PDB entry 8WHX | electron microscopy, 2.80 A resolution | chains F and A of the 50 polymer chains in the assembly

[Chain F]
Molecule: 50S ribosomal protein L3
Organism: Mycolicibacterium smegmatis MC2 155
UniProtKB: A0QSD1 (RL3_MYCS2); residue numbers follow UniProt; this construct covers 1-217
Amino-acid sequence (217 residues; numbered 1 to 217; the number before each row is that of its first residue):
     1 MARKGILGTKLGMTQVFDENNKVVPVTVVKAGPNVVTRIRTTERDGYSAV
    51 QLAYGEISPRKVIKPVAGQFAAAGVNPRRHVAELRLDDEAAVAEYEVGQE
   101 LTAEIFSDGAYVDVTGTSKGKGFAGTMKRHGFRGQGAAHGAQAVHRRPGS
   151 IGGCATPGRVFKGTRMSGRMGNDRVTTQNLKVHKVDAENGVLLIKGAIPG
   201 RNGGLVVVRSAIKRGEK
Disordered / not traced: 1, 216-217

[Chain A]
Molecule: 23S rRNA
Organism: Mycolicibacterium smegmatis MC2 155
Sequence (3119 nucleotides; numbered 2 to 3120; the number before each row is that of its first residue):
     2 AAGUGUUUAAGGGCGCAUGGUGGAUGCCUUGGCACUGGGAGCCGAUGAAG
    52 GACGUAGGAGGCUGCGAUAAGCCUCGGGGAGCUGUCAACCGAGCGUUGAU
   102 CCGAGGAUGUCCGAAUGGGGAAACCCGGCACGAGUGAUGUCGUGUCACCA
   152 GGCGCUGAAUAUAUAGGCGUCUGGGGGGAACGCGGGGAAGUGAAACAUCU
   202 CAGUACCCGUAGGAAGAGAAAACAAAAUGUGAUUCCGUGAGUAGUGGCGA
   252 GCGAAAGCGGAGGAUGGCUAAACCGUAUGCAUGUGAUACCGGGUAGGGGU
   302 UGUGUGUGCGGGGUUGUGGGACCUAUCUUUCCGGCUCUACCUGGCUGGAG
   352 GGCAGUGAGAAAAUGUUGUGGUUAGCGGAAAUGGCUUGGGAUGGCCUGCC
   402 GUAGACGGUGAGAGCCCGGUACGUGAAAACCCGACGUCUGUCUUGAUGGU
   452 GUUCCCGAGUAGCAGCGGGCCCGUGGAAUCUGCUGUGAAUCUGCCGGGAC
   502 CACCCGGUAAGCCUGAAUACUUCCCAGUGACCGAUAGCGGAUUAGUACCG
   552 UGAGGGAAUGGUGAAAAGUACCCCGGGAGGGGAGUGAAAGAGUACCUGAA
   602 ACCGUGCGCUUACAAUCCGUCAGAGCCCUCGACGUGUCGUGGGGUGAUGG
   652 CGUGCCUUUUGAAGAAUGAGCCUGCGAGUCAGGGACAUGUCGCGAGGUUA
   702 ACCCGGGUGGGGUAGCCGCAGCGAAAGCGAGUCUGAAUAGGGCGUAUCCA
   752 CACAAGAGUGUGUGGUGUAGUGGUGUGUUCUGGACCCGAAGCGGAGUGAU
   802 CUACCCAUGGCCAGGGUGAAGCGCGGGUAAGACCGCGUGGAGGCCCGAAC
   852 CCACUUAGGUUGAAGACUGAGGGGAUGAGCUGUGGGUAGGGGUGAAAGGC
   902 CAAUCAAACUCCGUGAUAGCUGGUUCUCCCCGAAAUGCAUUUAGGUGCAG
   952 CGUCGCAUGUUUCUUGCCGGAGGUAGAGCUACUGGAUGGCCGAUGGGCCC
  1002 CACAGGGUUACUGACGUCAGCCAAACUCCGAAUGCCGGUAAGUCCAAGAG
  1052 UGCGGCAGUGAGACGGCGGGGGAUAAGCUCCGUGCGUCGAGAGGGAAACA
  1102 GCCCAGAUCGCCGGCUAAGGCCCCUAAGCGUGUGCUAAGUGGAAAAGGAU
  1152 GUGCAGUCGCGAAGACAACCAGGAGGUUGGCUUAGAAGCAGCCACCCUUG
  1202 AAAGAGUGCGUAAUAGCUCACUGGUCAAGUGAUUGUGCGCCGAUAAUGUA
  1252 GCGGGGCUCAAGCACACCGCCGAAGCCGCGGCAGCCAACGUGUUGGCUGG
  1302 GUAGGGGAGCGUCCUGCAUCCGGUGAAGCCGCCGAGUGAUCGAGUGGUGG
  1352 AGGGUGUGGGAGUGAGAAUGCAGGCAUGAGUAGCGAUUAGGCAAGUGAGA
  1402 ACCUUGCCCGCCGAAAGACCAAGGGUUCCUGGGCCAGGCCAGUCCGCCCA
  1452 GGGUGAGUCGGGACCUAAGGCGAGGCCGACAGGCGUAGUCGAUGGACAAC
  1502 GGGUUGAUAUUCCCGUACCCGUGUAUGUGCGUCCAUGAUGAAUCAGCGGU
  1552 ACUAACCAUCCAAAACCACCGUGACCGCACCUUUCGGGGUGUGGCGUUGG
  1602 UGGGGCUGCAUGGGACCUUCGUUGGUAGUAGUCAAGCGAUGGGGUGACGC
  1652 AGGAAGGUAGCCGUACCGGUCAGUGGUAAUACCGGGGUAAGCCUGUAGGG
  1702 AGUCAGAUAGGUAAAUCCGUCUGGCAUAUAUCCUGAGAGGUGAUGCAUAG
  1752 CCGAGUGAGGCGAAUUCGGUGAUCCUAUGCUGCCGAGAAAAGCCUCUAGC
  1802 GAGGACAUACACGGCCCGUACCCCAAACCAACACAGGUGGUCAGGUAGAG
  1852 AAUACUAAGGCGUACGAGUGAACUAUGGUUAAGGAACUCGGCAAAAUGCC
  1902 CCCGUAACUUCGGGAGAAGGGGGACCCACAUGGCGUGUAAGCCUUUACGG
  1952 CCCAAGCGUGAGUGGGUGGCACAAACCAGUGAGAAGCGACUGUUUACUAA
  2002 AAACACAGGUCCGUGCGAAGUCGCAAGACGAUGUAUACGGACUGACGCCU
  2052 GCCCGGUGCUGGAAGGUUAAGAGGACCCGUUAACUCCCUUUGGGGGUGAA
  2102 GCGGAGAAUUUAAGCCCCAGUAAACGGCGGUGGUAACUAUAACCAUCCUA
  2152 AGGUAGCGAAAUUCCUUGUCGGGUAAGUUCCGACCUGCACGAAUGGCGUA
  2202 ACGACUUCUCAACUGUCUCAACCAUAGACUCGGCGAAAUUGCACUACGAG
  2252 UAAAGAUGCUCGUUACGCGCGGCAGGACGAAAAGACCCCGGGACCUUCAC
  2302 UACAACUUGGUAUUGGUGCUCGAUACGGUUUGUGUAGGAUAGGUGGGAGA
  2352 CUGUGAAGCUCACACGCCAGUGUGGGUGGAGUCGUUGUUGAAAUACCACU
  2402 CUGAUCGUAUUGGGCCUCUAACCUCGGACCGUAUAUCCGGUUCAGGGACA
  2452 GUGCCUGGUGGGUAGUUUAACUGGGGCGGUUGCCUCCUAAAAUGUAACGG
  2502 AGGCGCCCAAAGGUUCCCUCAACCUGGACGGCAAUCAGGUGUUGAGUGUA
  2552 AGUGCACAAGGGAGCUUGACUGCGAGACGGACAUGUCGAGCAGGGACGAA
  2602 AGUCGGGACUAGUGAUCCGGCACCUCUGAGUGGAAGGGGUGUCGCUCAAC
  2652 GGAUAAAAGGUACCCCGGGGAUAACAGGCUGAUCUUCCCCAAGAGUCCAU
  2702 AUCGACGGGAUGGUUUGGCACCUCGAUGUCGGCUCGUCGCAUCCUGGGGC
  2752 UGGAGCAGGUCCCAAGGGUUGGGCUGUUCGCCCAUUAAAGCGGCACGCGA
  2802 GCUGGGUUUAGAACGUCGUGAGACAGUUCGGUCUCUAUCCGCCGCGCGCG
  2852 UCAGAAGCUUGAGGAAACCUGUCCCUAGUACGAGAGGACCGGGACGGACG
  2902 AACCUCUGGUAUACCAGUUGUCCCACCAGGGGCACGGCUGGAUAGCCACG
  2952 UUCGGACAGGAUAACCGCUGAAAGCAUCUAAGCGGGAAACCUCUUCCAAG
  3002 ACCAGGCUUCUCACCCUCUAGGAGGGAUAAGGCCCCCCGCAGACCACGGG
  3052 AUUGAUAGACCAGACCUGGAAGCCUAGUAAUAGGUGCAGGGAACUGGCAC
  3102 UAACCGGCCGAAAACUUAC
Disordered / not traced: 1171-1222, 1563-1604, 2697-2701

[Chain F / chain A interface]
Pairs across the interface (198; chain F residue first):
  Lys10(F) - C2904(A)  hydrogen bond to the phosphate
  Lys10(F) - C2905(A)  salt bridge to the phosphate
  Met13(F) - C2904(A)  sugar contact
  Met13(F) - C2905(A)  sugar contact
  Met13(F) - U2906(A)  sugar contact
  Thr14(F) - U2906(A)  sugar contact
  Gln15(F) - U2906(A)  hydrogen bond to the sugar
  Gln15(F) - C2907(A)  hydrogen bond to the sugar
  Pro25(F) - U2906(A)  base contact
  Pro25(F) - U2952(A)  sugar contact
  Arg38(F) - C3008(A)  hydrogen bond to the sugar
  Arg38(F) - U3009(A)  sugar contact
  Arg40(F) - G2858(A)  base contact
  Arg40(F) - C2859(A)  hydrogen bond to the base
  Arg40(F) - G3007(A)  base contact
  Arg40(F) - C3008(A)  hydrogen bond to the sugar
  Arg44(F) - C3008(A)  sugar contact
  Arg44(F) - U3009(A)  salt bridge to the phosphate
  Asp45(F) - C3008(A)  hydrogen bond to the sugar
  Tyr47(F) - U2860(A)  hydrogen bond to the sugar
  Tyr47(F) - U2861(A)  sugar contact
  Gln51(F) - C2859(A)  hydrogen bond to the sugar
  Arg60(F) - A3052(A)  salt bridge to the phosphate
  Arg60(F) - U3054(A)  hydrogen bond to the sugar
  Arg60(F) - G3055(A)  sugar contact
  Lys61(F) - G3051(A)  salt bridge to the phosphate
  Lys61(F) - A3052(A)  phosphate contact
  Ile63(F) - A2857(A)  sugar contact
  Ile63(F) - G3032(A)  phosphate contact
  Lys64(F) - C3011(A)  sugar contact
  Lys64(F) - U3012(A)  salt bridge to the phosphate
  Lys64(F) - A3031(A)  phosphate contact
  Lys64(F) - G3032(A)  hydrogen bond to the phosphate
  Pro65(F) - U3010(A)  hydrogen bond to the sugar
  Pro65(F) - C3011(A)  sugar contact
  Pro65(F) - A3031(A)  sugar contact
  Val66(F) - A2857(A)  sugar contact
  Gly68(F) - U3010(A)  sugar contact
  Gln69(F) - G2858(A)  hydrogen bond to the base
  Gln69(F) - U3009(A)  hydrogen bond to the base
  Gln69(F) - U3010(A)  hydrogen bond to the sugar
  Arg79(F) - G3051(A)  salt bridge to the phosphate
  Val81(F) - C2859(A)  sugar contact
  Ala82(F) - C2859(A)  phosphate contact
  Ala82(F) - U2860(A)  phosphate contact
  Glu83(F) - C2859(A)  hydrogen bond to the sugar
  Glu83(F) - U2860(A)  hydrogen bond to the phosphate
  Arg85(F) - U2861(A)  salt bridge to the phosphate
  Arg85(F) - G2862(A)  salt bridge to the phosphate
  Ser118(F) - C2904(A)  phosphate contact
  Lys119(F) - C2904(A)  hydrogen bond to the phosphate
  Lys119(F) - C2905(A)  salt bridge to the phosphate
  Lys119(F) - C2947(A)  salt bridge to the phosphate
  Lys119(F) - C3041(A)  base contact
  Gly120(F) - G3043(A)  phosphate contact
  Lys121(F) - C2948(A)  salt bridge to the phosphate
  Lys121(F) - G3043(A)  hydrogen bond to the phosphate
  Gly122(F) - G3043(A)  hydrogen bond to the phosphate
  Gly122(F) - A3044(A)  phosphate contact
  Phe123(F) - A1872(A)  hydrogen bond to the sugar
  Phe123(F) - A1873(A)  sugar contact
  Phe123(F) - G2272(A)  base contact
  Phe123(F) - A3044(A)  hydrogen bond to the phosphate
  Ala124(F) - A1873(A)  sugar contact
  Gly125(F) - A1873(A)  hydrogen bond to the phosphate
  Met127(F) - A2221(A)  phosphate contact
  Met127(F) - A2222(A)  phosphate contact
  Lys128(F) - C2947(A)  phosphate contact
  Lys128(F) - C2948(A)  salt bridge to the phosphate
  Arg129(F) - G2845(A)  salt bridge to the phosphate
  Phe132(F) - C2736(A)  phosphate contact
  Arg133(F) - U2735(A)  salt bridge to the phosphate
  Arg133(F) - C2736(A)  salt bridge to the phosphate
  Gln135(F) - C2734(A)  base contact
  Gln135(F) - G2802(A)  hydrogen bond to the base
  Gln135(F) - C2803(A)  sugar contact
  Gly136(F) - C2218(A)  phosphate contact
  Ala137(F) - C2218(A)  hydrogen bond to the phosphate
  Ala138(F) - C1893(A)  base contact
  Ala138(F) - U2217(A)  sugar contact
  His139(F) - C1888(A)  hydrogen bond to the base
  His139(F) - U1889(A)  sugar contact
  His139(F) - G1891(A)  hydrogen bond to the base
  His139(F) - C1893(A)  stacking on the base
  His139(F) - U2217(A)  sugar contact
  Gly140(F) - A858(A)  phosphate contact
  Gly140(F) - U2804(A)  sugar contact
  Ala141(F) - C2803(A)  sugar contact
  Gln142(F) - G859(A)  phosphate contact
  Gln142(F) - U861(A)  base contact
  Gln142(F) - C2803(A)  phosphate contact
  Gln142(F) - U2804(A)  hydrogen bond to the phosphate
  Ala143(F) - U1875(A)  phosphate contact
  Ala143(F) - A1876(A)  phosphate contact
  Val144(F) - U1875(A)  phosphate contact
  Val144(F) - G2802(A)  sugar contact
  Val144(F) - C2803(A)  sugar contact
  His145(F) - U1875(A)  hydrogen bond to the phosphate
  His145(F) - A1876(A)  salt bridge to the phosphate
  Arg146(F) - C1874(A)  salt bridge to the phosphate
  Arg146(F) - U1875(A)  hydrogen bond to the phosphate
  Arg146(F) - A2222(A)  salt bridge to the phosphate
  Arg147(F) - C1874(A)  phosphate contact
  Arg147(F) - U1875(A)  phosphate contact
  Arg147(F) - A2275(A)  salt bridge to the phosphate
  Arg147(F) - G2802(A)  salt bridge to the phosphate
  Pro148(F) - C2274(A)  phosphate contact
  Pro148(F) - U2735(A)  hydrogen bond to the sugar
  Pro148(F) - C2736(A)  sugar contact
  Gly149(F) - A2275(A)  sugar contact
  Gly149(F) - U2735(A)  base contact
  Gly149(F) - G2802(A)  sugar contact
  Ser150(F) - G2276(A)  phosphate contact
  Ser150(F) - U2735(A)  hydrogen bond to the base
  Ser150(F) - C2736(A)  base contact
  Ser150(F) - C2799(A)  hydrogen bond to the sugar
  Ser150(F) - G2802(A)  base contact
  Ile151(F) - C2274(A)  sugar contact
  Ile151(F) - G2276(A)  hydrogen bond to the phosphate
  Gly152(F) - G2276(A)  sugar contact
  Gly152(F) - G2798(A)  hydrogen bond to the base
  Gly152(F) - C2799(A)  sugar contact
  Gly153(F) - G2276(A)  sugar contact
  Gly153(F) - G2798(A)  sugar contact
  Gly153(F) - C2799(A)  sugar contact
  Cys154(F) - G2276(A)  hydrogen bond to the sugar
  Cys154(F) - G2277(A)  sugar contact
  Cys154(F) - A2796(A)  base contact
  Cys154(F) - G2798(A)  hydrogen bond to the sugar
  Cys154(F) - C2799(A)  sugar contact
  Ala155(F) - A2796(A)  base contact
  Thr156(F) - U1248(A)  base contact
  Thr156(F) - C2795(A)  hydrogen bond to the phosphate
  Thr156(F) - A2796(A)  hydrogen bond to the phosphate
  Pro157(F) - C2795(A)  sugar contact
  Gly158(F) - G2276(A)  base contact
  Gly158(F) - G2277(A)  sugar contact
  Arg159(F) - U1248(A)  hydrogen bond to the base
  Arg159(F) - C2248(A)  hydrogen bond to the phosphate
  Arg159(F) - G2249(A)  salt bridge to the phosphate
  Arg159(F) - G2276(A)  base contact
  Arg159(F) - G2842(A)  sugar contact
  Val160(F) - G2276(A)  base contact
  Val160(F) - G2842(A)  hydrogen bond to the sugar
  Val160(F) - C2843(A)  sugar contact
  Phe161(F) - U1248(A)  base contact
  Phe161(F) - U2738(A)  sugar contact
  Phe161(F) - C2843(A)  sugar contact
  Lys162(F) - C2843(A)  phosphate contact
  Lys162(F) - C2844(A)  phosphate contact
  Gly163(F) - C2843(A)  phosphate contact
  Gly163(F) - C2844(A)  hydrogen bond to the phosphate
  Thr164(F) - C2843(A)  sugar contact
  Thr164(F) - C2844(A)  sugar contact
  Arg165(F) - G2737(A)  salt bridge to the phosphate
  Met166(F) - G2273(A)  base contact
  Met166(F) - C2274(A)  base contact
  Met166(F) - C2843(A)  base contact
  Met166(F) - C2844(A)  hydrogen bond to the sugar
  Ser167(F) - A1873(A)  sugar contact
  Ser167(F) - G2273(A)  sugar contact
  Ser167(F) - C2844(A)  hydrogen bond to the sugar
  Arg169(F) - G2845(A)  hydrogen bond to the sugar
  Arg169(F) - C2846(A)  sugar contact
  Arg169(F) - G3043(A)  sugar contact
  Arg169(F) - C3046(A)  base contact
  Met170(F) - G3043(A)  phosphate contact
  Asn172(F) - A3042(A)  phosphate contact
  Asn172(F) - G3043(A)  phosphate contact
  Arg174(F) - C2997(A)  salt bridge to the phosphate
  Arg174(F) - C2998(A)  phosphate contact
  Val175(F) - A2903(A)  sugar contact
  Thr176(F) - U2996(A)  phosphate contact
  Thr176(F) - C2997(A)  hydrogen bond to the phosphate
  Gln178(F) - C2954(A)  hydrogen bond to the sugar
  Gln178(F) - U2995(A)  hydrogen bond to the sugar
  Gln178(F) - U2996(A)  sugar contact
  Asn179(F) - C2954(A)  phosphate contact
  Asn179(F) - G2955(A)  hydrogen bond to the phosphate
  Leu180(F) - U2953(A)  sugar contact
  Leu180(F) - C2954(A)  sugar contact
  Lys195(F) - U2953(A)  phosphate contact
  Lys195(F) - C2954(A)  salt bridge to the phosphate
  Gly196(F) - U2953(A)  sugar contact
  Ala197(F) - C2904(A)  sugar contact
  Ile198(F) - A2903(A)  sugar contact
  Ile198(F) - C2904(A)  sugar contact
  Pro199(F) - A2903(A)  sugar contact
  Gly200(F) - C2904(A)  hydrogen bond to the phosphate
  Arg201(F) - C3041(A)  sugar contact
  Arg201(F) - A3042(A)  salt bridge to the phosphate
  Asn202(F) - C2905(A)  phosphate contact
  Ile212(F) - U2995(A)  phosphate contact
  Lys213(F) - G2955(A)  phosphate contact
  Lys213(F) - G2956(A)  salt bridge to the phosphate
  Lys213(F) - A2957(A)  base contact
  Lys213(F) - U2995(A)  hydrogen bond to the sugar
  Arg214(F) - G2955(A)  salt bridge to the phosphate
Interface residues without a listed pair, chain F (95 interface residues in all): Ala72, Thr115, Gly134, Gly168, Thr177
Interface residues without a listed pair, chain A (92 interface residues in all): G860, G1249, C2223, G2805, U2835, A2902, G3033, A3047, G3050, U3053

[In short]
95 residues of chain F face 92 of chain A across their interface, with 52 hydrogen bonds, 27 salt bridges and
1 aromatic stacking contact. Polar pairs include Arg40(F)-C2859(A), Gln69(F)-G2858(A) and Gln69(F)-U3009(A).
Chain F is 50S ribosomal protein L3 and chain A is 23S rRNA, both from Mycolicibacterium smegmatis MC2 155;
the structure, Cryo- EM structure of Mycobacterium smegmatis 70S ribosome and RafH, was determined by electron
microscopy together with 8WHY, 8WI7, 8WI8, 8WI9, 8WIB, 8WIC, 8WID and 8WIF from the same study.
